PDB entry 1LAU | X-ray diffraction, 1.80 A resolution | chains D and E

Chain D:
Molecule: 3-nt DNA strand
Sequence (3 nucleotides; row label = number of the first residue in the row):
     1 TTT

Chain E:
Molecule: Protein (uracil-DNA glycosylase (e.c.3.2.2.-))
From: Human herpesvirus 1
Reference sequence: P10186 (UNG_HHV11); residues 1-244 here correspond to UniProt positions 91-334 (UniProt number = residue number + 90)
Sequence (244 residues; numbered 1 to 244; the number before each row is that of its first residue):
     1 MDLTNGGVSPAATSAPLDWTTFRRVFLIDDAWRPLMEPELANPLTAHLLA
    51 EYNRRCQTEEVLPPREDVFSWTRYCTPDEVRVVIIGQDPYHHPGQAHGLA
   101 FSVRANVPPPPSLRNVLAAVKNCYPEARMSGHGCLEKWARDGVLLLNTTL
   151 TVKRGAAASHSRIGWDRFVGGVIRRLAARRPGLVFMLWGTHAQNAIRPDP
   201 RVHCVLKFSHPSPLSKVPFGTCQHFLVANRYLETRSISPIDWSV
Disordered / not traced: 1-16
Swiss-Prot annotation at these positions:
  - active site: Asp88 (Proton acceptor)

Interface between chain D and chain E:
Contacting residue pairs - 12 pairs, chain D then chain E:
  DT1(D) with His91(E), salt bridge to the phosphate; His92(E), salt bridge to the phosphate
  DT2(D) with Pro111(E), phosphate contact; Pro213(E), base contact; Leu214(E), base contact
  DT3(D) with Asp88(E), hydrogen bond to the base; Pro89(E), base contact; Tyr90(E), stacking on the base; His91(E), phosphate contact; Pro110(E), phosphate contact; Pro111(E), phosphate contact; Ser112(E), hydrogen bond to the phosphate
Interface residues without a listed pair, chain E (13 interface residues in all): Phe101, Gly155, His210

Summary:
Chain D and chain E form an interface of 3 and 13 residues respectively; the contacts include 2 hydrogen
bonds, 2 salt bridges and 1 aromatic stacking contact. Among the polar pairs are DT3(D)-Asp88(E),
DT3(D)-Ser112(E) and DT1(D)-His91(E).
Here chain D is a 3-nt DNA strand and chain E is Protein (uracil-DNA glycosylase (e.c.3.2.2.-)) (Human
herpesvirus 1). Entry 1LAU (Uracil-DNA glycosylase) was determined by X-ray diffraction (same publication as
1UDH and 1UDG).
